Entry 7OYG (electron microscopy, 5.50 A resolution (low resolution: residue-level contacts below are approximate; hydrogen-bond / salt-bridge calls are withheld)); this record covers chains B and C of the 10 polymer chains in the assembly.

Chain B:
Name: SARS-CoV-2 nsp8
Organism: Severe acute respiratory syndrome coronavirus 2
Notes: EC 3.4.19.12, 3.4.22.-, 3.4.22.69, 2.7.7.48, 3.6.4.12, 3.6.4.13, 3.1.13.-, 3.1.-.-, 2.1.1.-
Reference sequence: P0DTD1 (R1AB_SARS2); residues 1-198 here correspond to UniProt positions 3943-4140 (UniProt number = residue number + 3942)
Chain sequence (201 residues; row label = number of the first residue in the row; numbers below 1 keep their minus sign (Ser-2 is residue -2)):
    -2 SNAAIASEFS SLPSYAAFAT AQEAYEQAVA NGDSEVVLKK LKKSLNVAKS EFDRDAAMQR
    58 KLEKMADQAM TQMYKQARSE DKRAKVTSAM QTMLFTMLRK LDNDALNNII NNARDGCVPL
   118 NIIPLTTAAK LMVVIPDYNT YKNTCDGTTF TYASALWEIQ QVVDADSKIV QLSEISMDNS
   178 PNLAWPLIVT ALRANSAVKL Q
Not modelled in the structure: -2 to 110, 192-198
Differences from the reference sequence: expression tag (-2 to 0)
UniProt features mapped onto this chain:
  - site: Gln198 (Cleavage)

Chain C:
Name: SARS-CoV-2 nsp7
Organism: Severe acute respiratory syndrome coronavirus 2
Notes: EC 3.4.19.12, 3.4.22.-, 3.4.22.69, 2.7.7.48, 3.6.4.12, 3.6.4.13, 3.1.13.-, 3.1.-.-, 2.1.1.-
Reference sequence: P0DTD1 (R1AB_SARS2); residues 1-83 here correspond to UniProt positions 3860-3942 (UniProt number = residue number + 3859)
Chain sequence (86 residues; each row starts with the number of its first residue; numbers below 1 keep their minus sign (Ser-2 is residue -2)):
    -2 SNASKMSDVK CTSVVLLSVL QQLRVESSSK LWAQCVQLHN DILLAKDTTE AFEKMVSLLS
    58 VLLSMQGAVD INKLCEEMLD NRATLQ
Not modelled in the structure: -2 to 0, 63-83
Differences from the reference sequence: expression tag (-2 to 0)
UniProt features mapped onto this chain:
  - site: Gln83 (Cleavage)
From the paper describing this entry:
  - self-association interface (contacts with another copy of this molecule): Lys2 to Leu20, Asp44 to Met62
  - conformationally variable residues (order/disorder transition): Gln63 to Glu73

Chain B / chain C interface:
Pairs across the interface (5):
  Ala162(B) with Ser26(C)
  Asp163(B) with Ser24(C); Ser25(C); Ser26(C)
  Asn179(B) with Lys27(C)
Other interface residues (no listed pair), chain B (4 interface residues in all): Trp182

Summary:
The chain B/chain C interface involves 4 residues from each chain. The paper reports conformational
variability at Gln63(C); a self-association interface involving Lys2(C) and Asp44(C).
Chain B is SARS-CoV-2 nsp8 and chain C is SARS-CoV-2 nsp7, both from Severe acute respiratory syndrome
coronavirus 2; the structure, Dimeric form of SARS-CoV-2 RNA-dependent RNA polymerase, was determined by
electron microscopy.
